9MLI - chains B and C of the 5 polymer chains in the assembly; structure by electron microscopy, 3.40 A resolution.

Chain B (and C):
Name: A component of insecticidal toxin complex (Tc)
From: Xenorhabdus nematophila
Notes: chain C of this document is another copy of the same molecule, construct and numbering; everything in this record applies to it too
Chain sequence (2543 residues; row label = number of the first residue in the row):
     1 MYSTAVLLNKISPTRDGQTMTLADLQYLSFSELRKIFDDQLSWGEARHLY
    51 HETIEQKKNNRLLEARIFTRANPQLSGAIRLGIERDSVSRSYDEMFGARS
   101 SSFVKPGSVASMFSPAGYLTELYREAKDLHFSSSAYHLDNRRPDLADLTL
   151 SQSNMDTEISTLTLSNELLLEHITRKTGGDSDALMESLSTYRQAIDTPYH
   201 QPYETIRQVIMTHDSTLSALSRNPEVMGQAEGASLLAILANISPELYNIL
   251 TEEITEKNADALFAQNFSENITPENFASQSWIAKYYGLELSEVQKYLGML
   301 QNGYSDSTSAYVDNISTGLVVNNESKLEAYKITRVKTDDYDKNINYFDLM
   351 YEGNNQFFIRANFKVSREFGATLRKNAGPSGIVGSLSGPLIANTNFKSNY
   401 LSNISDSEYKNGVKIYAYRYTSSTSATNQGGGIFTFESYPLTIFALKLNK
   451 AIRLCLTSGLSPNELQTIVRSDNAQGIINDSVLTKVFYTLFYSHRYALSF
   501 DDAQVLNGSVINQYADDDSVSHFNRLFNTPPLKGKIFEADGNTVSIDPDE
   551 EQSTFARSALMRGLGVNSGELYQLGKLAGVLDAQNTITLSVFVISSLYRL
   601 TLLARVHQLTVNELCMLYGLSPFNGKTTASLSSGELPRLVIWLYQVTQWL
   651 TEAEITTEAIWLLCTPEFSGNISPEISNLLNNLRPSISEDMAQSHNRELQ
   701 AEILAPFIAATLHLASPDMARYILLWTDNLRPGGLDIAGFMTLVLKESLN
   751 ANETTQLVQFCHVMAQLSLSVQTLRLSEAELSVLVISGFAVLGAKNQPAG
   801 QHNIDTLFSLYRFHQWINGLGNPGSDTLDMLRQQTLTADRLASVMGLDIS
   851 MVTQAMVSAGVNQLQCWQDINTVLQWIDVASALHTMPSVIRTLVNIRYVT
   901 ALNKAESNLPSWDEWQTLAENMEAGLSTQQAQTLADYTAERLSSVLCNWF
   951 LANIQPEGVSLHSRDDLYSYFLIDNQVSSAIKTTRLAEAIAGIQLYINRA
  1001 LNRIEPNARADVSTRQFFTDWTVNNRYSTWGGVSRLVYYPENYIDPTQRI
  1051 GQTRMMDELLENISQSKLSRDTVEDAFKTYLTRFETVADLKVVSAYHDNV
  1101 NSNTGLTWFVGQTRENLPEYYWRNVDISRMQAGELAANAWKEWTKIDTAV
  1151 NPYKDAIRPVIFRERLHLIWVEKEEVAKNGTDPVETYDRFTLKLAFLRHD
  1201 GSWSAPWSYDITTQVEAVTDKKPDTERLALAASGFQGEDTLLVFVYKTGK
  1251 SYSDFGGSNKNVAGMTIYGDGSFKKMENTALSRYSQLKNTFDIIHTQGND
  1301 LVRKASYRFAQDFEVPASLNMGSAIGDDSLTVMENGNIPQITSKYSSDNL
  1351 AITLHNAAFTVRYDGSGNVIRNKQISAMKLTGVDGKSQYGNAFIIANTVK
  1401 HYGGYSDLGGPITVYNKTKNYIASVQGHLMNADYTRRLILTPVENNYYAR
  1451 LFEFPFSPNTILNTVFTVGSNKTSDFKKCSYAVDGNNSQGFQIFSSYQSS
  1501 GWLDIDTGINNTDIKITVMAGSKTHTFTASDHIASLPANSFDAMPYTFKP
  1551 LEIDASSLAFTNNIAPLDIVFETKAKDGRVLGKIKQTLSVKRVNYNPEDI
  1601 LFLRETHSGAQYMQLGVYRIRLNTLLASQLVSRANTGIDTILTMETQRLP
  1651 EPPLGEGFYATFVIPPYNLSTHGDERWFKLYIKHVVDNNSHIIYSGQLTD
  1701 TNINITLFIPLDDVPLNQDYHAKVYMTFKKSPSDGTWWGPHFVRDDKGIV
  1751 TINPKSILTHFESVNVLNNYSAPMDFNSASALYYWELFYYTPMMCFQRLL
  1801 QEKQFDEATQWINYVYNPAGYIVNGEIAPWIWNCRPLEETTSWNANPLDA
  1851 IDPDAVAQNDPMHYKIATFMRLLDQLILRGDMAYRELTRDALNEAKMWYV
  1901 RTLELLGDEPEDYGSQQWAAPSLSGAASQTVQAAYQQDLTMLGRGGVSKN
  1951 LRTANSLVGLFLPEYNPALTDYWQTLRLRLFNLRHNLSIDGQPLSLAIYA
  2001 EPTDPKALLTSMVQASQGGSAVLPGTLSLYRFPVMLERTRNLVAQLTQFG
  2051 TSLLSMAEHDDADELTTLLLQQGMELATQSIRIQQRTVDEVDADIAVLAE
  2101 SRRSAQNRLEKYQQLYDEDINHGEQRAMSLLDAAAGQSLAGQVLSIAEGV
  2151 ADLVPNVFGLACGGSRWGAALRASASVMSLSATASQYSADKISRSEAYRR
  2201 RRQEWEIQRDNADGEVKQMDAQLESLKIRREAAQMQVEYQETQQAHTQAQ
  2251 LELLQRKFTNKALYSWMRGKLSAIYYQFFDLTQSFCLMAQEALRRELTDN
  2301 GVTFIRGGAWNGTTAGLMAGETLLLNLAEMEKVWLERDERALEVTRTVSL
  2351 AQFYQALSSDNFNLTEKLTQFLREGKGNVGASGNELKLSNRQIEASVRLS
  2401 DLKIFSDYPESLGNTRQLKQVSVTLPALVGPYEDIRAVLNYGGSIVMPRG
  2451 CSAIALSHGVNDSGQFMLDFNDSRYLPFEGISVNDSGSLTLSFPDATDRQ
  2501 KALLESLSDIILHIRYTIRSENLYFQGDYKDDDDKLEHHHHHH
Disordered / not traced: 2520-2543

How chain B and chain C interact:
Residue-residue contacts (287):
  Leu81(B) - Arg1371(C)
  Asp147(B) - Val365(C)
  Asp147(B) - Asn393(C)
  Thr149(B) - Asn345(C)  hydrogen bond
  Thr149(B) - Asn393(C)  hydrogen bond
  Asp826(B) - Ser669(C)  hydrogen bond
  Asp826(B) - Asn671(C)
  Asp829(B) - Asn671(C)
  Asp829(B) - Ile672(C)
  Gln833(B) - Asn671(C)
  Arg840(B) - Ser669(C)
  Gly846(B) - Asn612(C)
  Asp848(B) - Gly569(C)
  Asp848(B) - Gln573(C)
  Gln854(B) - Pro548(C)  hydrogen bond (side chain-backbone)
  Gln854(B) - Asp549(C)  hydrogen bond
  Met886(B) - Asn567(C)
  Met886(B) - Gly569(C)
  Thr917(B) - Ser553(C)
  Glu920(B) - Lys533(C)  salt bridge
  Glu920(B) - Phe555(C)
  Asn921(B) - Ser553(C)  hydrogen bond
  Asn921(B) - Arg557(C)
  Asn921(B) - Ser558(C)
  Glu923(B) - Leu532(C)
  Ala924(B) - Ser558(C)
  Ala924(B) - Arg562(C)
  Leu926(B) - Arg562(C)
  Thr928(B) - Thr529(C)
  Ala931(B) - Pro530(C)  hydrophobic
  Ala931(B) - Arg562(C)
  Gln932(B) - Pro530(C)
  Leu1060(B) - Arg2126(C)
  Glu1061(B) - Leu2130(C)
  Ser1064(B) - Arg2126(C)  hydrogen bond
  Lys1078(B) - His1199(C)
  Thr1079(B) - Asp1200(C)
  Thr1082(B) - Arg1198(C)
  Thr1082(B) - His1199(C)
  Thr1082(B) - Asp1200(C)  hydrogen bond (side chain-backbone)
  Glu1085(B) - Arg1165(C)  salt bridge
  Glu1085(B) - His1199(C)  salt bridge
  Arg1114(B) - Trp1207(C)
  Arg1114(B) - Gly1269(C)
  Glu1115(B) - Arg1198(C)  salt bridge
  Glu1115(B) - Ser1204(C)
  Glu1115(B) - Ala1205(C)
  Asn1116(B) - Pro1206(C)  hydrogen bond (side chain-backbone)
  Asn1116(B) - Trp1207(C)
  Leu1117(B) - Ala1205(C)  hydrophobic
  Glu1175(B) - Asn1179(C)
  Val1176(B) - Phe2158(C)  hydrophobic
  Ala1177(B) - Phe2158(C)
  Asn1179(B) - Phe2158(C)
  Asn1179(B) - Gly2159(C)  hydrogen bond (side chain-backbone)
  Asn1179(B) - Cys2162(C)
  Gly1180(B) - Gly2159(C)
  Val1184(B) - Gly1180(C)
  Val1184(B) - Gly2159(C)
  Ser1628(B) - Arg1163(C)
  Val1631(B) - Glu1164(C)
  Ser1632(B) - Glu1164(C)  hydrogen bond
  Ala1634(B) - His1199(C)
  Asn1635(B) - Glu1164(C)
  Arg1648(B) - Asn1335(C)
  Pro1666(B) - Lys1386(C)
  Asp1700(B) - Thr1381(C)
  Asn1704(B) - Ser1540(C)
  Asn1765(B) - Leu1536(C)  hydrogen bond (side chain-backbone)
  Asn1765(B) - Pro1537(C)  hydrogen bond (side chain-backbone)
  Asn1765(B) - Ala1538(C)
  Val1766(B) - Ser1535(C)  hydrogen bond (backbone-side chain)
  Asn1768(B) - Ser1535(C)  hydrogen bond
  Asn1769(B) - Asn1356(C)  hydrogen bond
  Asn1769(B) - Thr1547(C)
  Asp1806(B) - Arg1026(C)  salt bridge
  Pro1818(B) - Asn1002(C)
  Pro1818(B) - Arg1003(C)
  Ala1819(B) - Leu1001(C)
  Ile1822(B) - Thr1014(C)
  Asn1824(B) - Phe30(C)
  Asn1824(B) - Trp43(C)
  Gly1825(B) - Ser31(C)
  Gly1825(B) - Thr1014(C)
  Glu1826(B) - Ser31(C)
  Glu1826(B) - Arg34(C)  salt bridge
  Ile1827(B) - Thr1014(C)
  Ile1827(B) - Ile1325(C)
  Pro1829(B) - Ser1366(C)
  Ile1831(B) - Arg1003(C)
  Arg1889(B) - Glu158(C)  salt bridge
  Arg1889(B) - Lys982(C)
  Glu1894(B) - Arg1026(C)
  Lys1896(B) - Asp974(C)  salt bridge
  Met1897(B) - Asn998(C)
  Trp1898(B) - Asn1025(C)
  Val1900(B) - Tyr968(C)
  Val1900(B) - Leu995(C)  hydrophobic
  Arg1901(B) - Asn998(C)
  Glu1904(B) - Arg999(C)  salt bridge
  Glu1904(B) - Ile1004(C)
  Gln1916(B) - Gln294(C)  hydrogen bond
  Gln1916(B) - Thr308(C)
  Gln1917(B) - Tyr304(C)
  Ser1922(B) - Asn393(C)
  Arg1984(B) - Asp974(C)  salt bridge
  Arg1984(B) - Gln976(C)
  Arg1984(B) - Val977(C)
  Arg1984(B) - Ser978(C)  hydrogen bond (backbone-backbone)
  Asn1986(B) - Ala980(C)
  Asn1986(B) - Ile981(C)
  Leu2009(B) - Asn818(C)
  Thr2010(B) - Asn818(C)
  Thr2010(B) - Gln2248(C)  hydrogen bond
  Thr2010(B) - Glu2252(C)
  Thr2010(B) - Gln2255(C)  hydrogen bond
  Ser2011(B) - Asn818(C)
  Ser2011(B) - Gly821(C)
  Ser2011(B) - Gln2255(C)  hydrogen bond (backbone-side chain)
  Ser2011(B) - Arg2256(C)  hydrogen bond (backbone-side chain)
  Met2012(B) - Ser825(C)  hydrogen bond (backbone-side chain)
  Met2012(B) - Ala2262(C)  hydrophobic
  Val2013(B) - Ser777(C)
  Val2013(B) - Ala779(C)
  Val2013(B) - Glu780(C)
  Val2013(B) - Ser825(C)
  Gln2014(B) - Ala779(C)
  Gln2014(B) - Ser825(C)
  Ala2015(B) - Ala779(C)
  Leu2054(B) - Met2267(C)  hydrophobic
  Ala2057(B) - Phe2258(C)  hydrophobic
  Glu2058(B) - His2059(C)  salt bridge
  Glu2058(B) - Tyr2264(C)  hydrogen bond
  Asp2061(B) - Lys2257(C)
  Asp2061(B) - Thr2259(C)  hydrogen bond
  Glu2064(B) - Leu2253(C)
  Leu2068(B) - Leu2253(C)  hydrophobic
  Leu2069(B) - Gln2250(C)
  Gln2072(B) - His2246(C)  hydrogen bond (side chain-backbone)
  Gln2072(B) - Gln2250(C)  hydrogen bond
  Glu2075(B) - Thr2242(C)
  Glu2075(B) - His2246(C)  salt bridge
  Leu2076(B) - Tyr2239(C)
  Leu2076(B) - Thr2242(C)
  Leu2076(B) - Gln2243(C)
  Leu2076(B) - His2246(C)
  Gln2079(B) - Tyr2239(C)
  Gln2079(B) - Thr2242(C)  hydrogen bond
  Ser2080(B) - Tyr2239(C)
  Arg2082(B) - Met2235(C)
  Ile2083(B) - Ala2232(C)
  Ile2083(B) - Met2235(C)  hydrophobic
  Ile2083(B) - Gln2236(C)
  Arg2086(B) - Ile2228(C)
  Arg2086(B) - Glu2231(C)  salt bridge
  Arg2086(B) - Ala2232(C)
  Arg2086(B) - Met2235(C)  hydrogen bond
  Glu2090(B) - Ile2228(C)
  Ala2093(B) - Ser2225(C)
  Asp2094(B) - Ser2225(C)  hydrogen bond
  Val2097(B) - Ala2221(C)  hydrophobic
  Val2097(B) - Gln2222(C)
  Glu2100(B) - Lys2217(C)
  Ser2101(B) - Gln2218(C)  hydrogen bond
  Ser2104(B) - Gly2214(C)
  Asn2107(B) - Asp2210(C)
  Arg2108(B) - Asn2211(C)  hydrogen bond
  Lys2111(B) - Glu2206(C)  salt bridge
  Lys2111(B) - Asp2210(C)  salt bridge
  Tyr2112(B) - Glu2204(C)
  Leu2115(B) - Arg2200(C)
  Leu2115(B) - Gln2203(C)
  Glu2118(B) - Arg2200(C)  salt bridge
  Asp2119(B) - Arg2200(C)  hydrogen bond (backbone-side chain)
  Asn2121(B) - Glu2196(C)  hydrogen bond
  Asn2121(B) - Arg2200(C)
  Gly2123(B) - Ile2192(C)
  Glu2124(B) - Glu2196(C)
  Glu2124(B) - Arg2200(C)  salt bridge
  Ala2127(B) - Ala2189(C)
  Ala2127(B) - Ser2193(C)
  Leu2130(B) - Ser2185(C)
  Leu2130(B) - Ser2188(C)
  Leu2130(B) - Ala2189(C)
  Leu2131(B) - Ala2189(C)  hydrophobic
  Ala2134(B) - Ala2182(C)
  Ala2134(B) - Ser2185(C)
  Gln2137(B) - Met2178(C)
  Gln2137(B) - Ser2181(C)
  Gln2137(B) - Ala2182(C)  hydrogen bond (side chain-backbone)
  Gln2137(B) - Ser2185(C)
  Ala2140(B) - Met2178(C)
  Gly2141(B) - Met2178(C)
  Leu2144(B) - Leu2171(C)  hydrophobic
  Leu2144(B) - Ser2174(C)
  Glu2148(B) - Gly2168(C)
  Glu2148(B) - Leu2171(C)
  Glu2148(B) - Arg2172(C)  salt bridge
  Ala2151(B) - Trp2167(C)
  Asp2152(B) - Trp2167(C)
  Asp2152(B) - Gly2168(C)
  Val2154(B) - Trp2167(C)
  Pro2155(B) - Trp2167(C)  hydrogen bond (backbone-side chain)
  Asn2156(B) - Gly2163(C)
  Asn2156(B) - Gly2164(C)  hydrogen bond (backbone-backbone)
  Asn2156(B) - Ser2165(C)  hydrogen bond (side chain-backbone)
  Asn2156(B) - Trp2167(C)
  Val2157(B) - Cys2162(C)
  Val2157(B) - Gly2164(C)
  Phe2158(B) - Ala2161(C)
  Phe2158(B) - Cys2162(C)  hydrogen bond (backbone-backbone)
  Leu2160(B) - Leu2160(C)  hydrophobic
  Arg2172(B) - Arg2172(C)
  Tyr2187(B) - Gln2186(C)
  Arg2194(B) - Asp2190(C)  salt bridge
  Arg2194(B) - Ser2193(C)
  Arg2201(B) - Arg2200(C)
  Trp2205(B) - Arg2200(C)
  Ser2265(B) - Ala710(C)
  Ser2265(B) - His713(C)
  Trp2266(B) - Leu679(C)  hydrophobic
  Trp2266(B) - Asn682(C)
  Trp2266(B) - Ala710(C)  hydrophobic
  Arg2268(B) - Ala715(C)  hydrogen bond (side chain-backbone)
  Arg2268(B) - Phe2258(C)
  Gly2269(B) - Pro706(C)
  Lys2270(B) - Asn682(C)
  Ala2273(B) - Phe707(C)  hydrophobic
  Tyr2276(B) - Glu702(C)  hydrogen bond
  Tyr2276(B) - Ile703(C)  hydrophobic
  Thr2313(B) - Leu2263(C)
  Thr2314(B) - Leu2263(C)
  Thr2314(B) - Trp2266(C)
  Thr2314(B) - Met2267(C)
  Leu2317(B) - Met2267(C)  hydrophobic
  Met2318(B) - Met2267(C)
  Met2318(B) - Leu2271(C)  hydrophobic
  Glu2321(B) - Phe2049(C)
  Leu2324(B) - Gln2045(C)
  Leu2325(B) - Ile2274(C)  hydrophobic
  Leu2325(B) - Gln2277(C)
  Leu2325(B) - Phe2278(C)  hydrophobic
  Ala2328(B) - Phe2278(C)  hydrophobic
  Ala2328(B) - Leu2281(C)  hydrophobic
  Glu2329(B) - Gln2277(C)  hydrogen bond
  Glu2329(B) - Leu2281(C)
  Glu2331(B) - Arg2038(C)  salt bridge
  Glu2331(B) - Leu2042(C)
  Lys2332(B) - Leu2281(C)
  Lys2332(B) - Ser2284(C)  hydrogen bond
  Lys2332(B) - Phe2285(C)
  Trp2334(B) - Tyr2030(C)
  Leu2335(B) - Met2035(C)  hydrophobic
  Leu2335(B) - Phe2285(C)  hydrophobic
  Glu2336(B) - Arg2449(C)
  Asp2338(B) - Arg2449(C)
  Glu2339(B) - Leu2029(C)
  Glu2339(B) - Arg2449(C)
  Glu2339(B) - Gly2450(C)
  Arg2340(B) - Leu2029(C)
  Arg2340(B) - Arg2449(C)  hydrogen bond (backbone-backbone)
  Arg2340(B) - Gly2450(C)
  Arg2340(B) - Gln2465(C)
  Arg2340(B) - Asp2472(C)  salt bridge
  Arg2340(B) - Arg2474(C)
  Arg2340(B) - Tyr2475(C)  hydrogen bond (side chain-backbone)
  Leu2342(B) - Ala2453(C)
  Leu2342(B) - Ile2454(C)  hydrophobic
  Glu2343(B) - Ala2455(C)
  Glu2343(B) - Gly2464(C)
  Glu2343(B) - Phe2466(C)
  Val2344(B) - Ala2455(C)  hydrophobic
  Thr2345(B) - Asp2434(C)
  Arg2346(B) - Asp2434(C)
  Thr2347(B) - Tyr2432(C)
  Thr2347(B) - Asp2434(C)  hydrogen bond (backbone-side chain)
  Asp2407(B) - Arg2436(C)  hydrogen bond (backbone-side chain)
  Asp2407(B) - Arg2499(C)  salt bridge
  Tyr2408(B) - Arg2436(C)
  Tyr2408(B) - Ala2437(C)
  Tyr2408(B) - Val2438(C)  hydrophobic
  Tyr2408(B) - Leu2456(C)
  Leu2412(B) - Val2438(C)  hydrophobic
  Lys2419(B) - Phe2466(C)
  Phe2470(B) - Phe2466(C)  hydrophobic
  Phe2470(B) - Met2467(C)  hydrophobic
  Ile2511(B) - Tyr2432(C)
Other interface residues (no listed pair), chain B (219 interface residues in all): Arg85, Arg90, Asp93, Met830, Val844, Leu847, Ser850, Gln916, Gln1048, Leu1081, Lys1178, Thr1186, Ala1205, Glu1645, Thr1661, Val1663, Thr1701, Asn1702, Leu1767, Tyr1770, Gly1820, Trp1830, Arg1879, Ala1919, His1985, Gln1992, Leu2008, Gln2017, Arg2040, Leu2065, Asp2089, Arg2126, Ser2138, Ser2145, Ala2147, Gly2159, Ala2161, Arg2166, Leu2180, Tyr2198, Lys2261, Ala2262, Ser2272, Ala2315, Arg2337, Ser2406, Pro2426, Asn2471, Arg2515
Other interface residues (no listed pair), chain C (242 interface residues in all): Met299, Ser305, Phe363, Ala392, Gln552, Met561, Ser568, Tyr572, Glu654, Glu658, Ser673, Pro674, Asn678, Thr711, Leu714, Pro717, Arg775, Glu778, Ser782, Ile817, Gly819, Asn822, Leu828, Ser969, Thr984, Gln994, Ala1010, Ser1013, Thr1022, Phe1196, Asn1320, Met1321, Gly1322, Ser1323, Val1332, Glu1334, Asn1372, Thr1460, Leu1462, Asn1463, Ala1534, Pro1545, Arg2103, His2122, Val2143, Arg2166, Ala2175, Ser2179, Ile2207, Arg2229, Glu2238, Ala2249, Asn2260, Lys2270, Met2288, Cys2451, Ser2457, Pro2477, Asp2495

Summary:
219 residues of chain B face 242 of chain C across their interface, with 47 hydrogen bonds and 22 salt
bridges. Polar pairs include Glu920(B)-Lys533(C), Glu1085(B)-Arg1165(C) and Glu1085(B)-His1199(C).
Both chains are A component of insecticidal toxin complex (Tc) (Xenorhabdus nematophila). Entry 9MLI
(Xenorhabdus nematophilus XptA2 RBD C Chimera) was determined by electron microscopy (same publication as 9MLG
and 9MLH).
